PDB entry 9PFG | electron microscopy, 3.58 A resolution | chains B and F of the 10 polymer chains in the assembly

== Chain B ==
Molecule: Syntaxin-1A
From: Rattus norvegicus
Reference sequence: P32851 (STX1A_RAT); residue numbers follow UniProt; this construct covers 191-267
Sequence (78 residues; row label = number of the first residue in the row):
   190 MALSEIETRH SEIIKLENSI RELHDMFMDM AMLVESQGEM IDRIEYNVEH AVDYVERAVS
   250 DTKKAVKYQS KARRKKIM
Unresolved in the structure: 190, 259-267
Construct notes: initiating methionine (190)
Swiss-Prot annotation at these positions:
  - site: K253, A254 (Microbial infection: Cleavage)
  - cross-link (Glycyl lysine isopeptide (Lys-Gly)): K252 (interchain with G-Cter in SUMO), K253 (interchain with G-Cter in SUMO), K256 (interchain with G-Cter in SUMO)

== Chain F ==
Molecule: Alpha-soluble NSF attachment protein
From: Rattus norvegicus
Reference sequence: P54921 (SNAA_RAT); numbering as in UniProt (aligned over 1-295)
Sequence (296 residues; each row starts with the number of its first residue; numbering starts at 0):
     0 GMDTSGKQAE AMALLAEAER KVKNSQSFFS GLFGGSSKIE EACEIYARAA NMFKMAKNWS
    60 AAGNAFCQAA QLHLQLQSKH DAATCFVDAG NAFKKADPQE AINCLMRAIE IYTDMGRFTI
   120 AAKHHISIAE IYETELVDVE KAIAHYEQSA DYYKGEESNS SANKCLLKVA GYAAQLEQYQ
   180 KAIDIYEQVG TSAMDSPLLK YSAKDYFFKA ALCHFCIDML NAKLAVQKYE ELFPAFSDSR
   240 ECKLMKKLLE AHEEQNVDSY TESVKEYDSI SRLDQWLTTM LLRIKKTIQG DEEDLR
Unresolved in the structure: 26-33, 288-295
Construct notes: expression tag (0)

== Chain B / chain F interface ==
Residue-residue contacts (6):
  E234(B) - K122(F)  salt bridge
  Y235(B) - K122(F)
  E238(B) - R116(F)  salt bridge
  D242(B) - H79(F)  salt bridge
  D242(B) - R116(F)  salt bridge
  R246(B) - H79(F)
Other interface residues (no listed pair), chain B (6 interface residues in all): Y243
Other interface residues (no listed pair), chain F (4 interface residues in all): D80

== In short ==
6 residues of chain B and 4 residues of chain F are in contact; the contacts include 4 salt bridges. Polar
contacts include E234(B)-K122(F), E238(B)-R116(F) and D242(B)-H79(F).
Chain B is Syntaxin-1A and chain F is Alpha-soluble NSF attachment protein, both from Rattus norvegicus; the
structure, Min22bin20S complex (NSF-alphaSNAP-2:2 syntaxin-1a H3:SNAP-25 SN1), 4:2:2 alphaSNAP-syntaxin-1a
H3-SNAP-25 SN1 subcomplex local refinement, non-hydrolyzing, class 28, was determined by electron microscopy,
deposited together with 9OJR, 9OJU, 9OJZ, 9OK3, 9OK5, 9OKC and 17 further entries.
